4KGF - chains A and B; structure by X-ray diffraction, 2.30 A resolution.

# Chain A (and B)
Protein: TagRFP675, red fluorescent protein
Source organism: synthetic construct
Notes: chain B of this document is another copy of the same molecule, construct and numbering; everything in this record applies to it too
Amino-acid sequence (243 residues; numbered -11 to 233; 2 numbers in that range are skipped by the numbering (no residue carries them; nothing is unmodelled there); the number before each row is that of its first residue; numbers below 1 keep their minus sign (Met-11 is residue -11)):
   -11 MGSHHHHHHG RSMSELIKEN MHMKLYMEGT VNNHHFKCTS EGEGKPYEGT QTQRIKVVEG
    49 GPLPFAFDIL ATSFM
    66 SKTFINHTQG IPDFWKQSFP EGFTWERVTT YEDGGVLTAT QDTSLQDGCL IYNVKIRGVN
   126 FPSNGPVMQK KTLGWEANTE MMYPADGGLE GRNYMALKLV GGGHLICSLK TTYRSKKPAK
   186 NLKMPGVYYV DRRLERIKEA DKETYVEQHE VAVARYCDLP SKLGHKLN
Unresolved in the structure: -11 to 2, 228-233 (chain B: -11 to 2, 225-233)
Modified residues: Met63 ({(4Z)-4-(4-hydroxybenzylidene)-2-[3-(methylthio)propanimidoyl]-5-oxo-4,5-dihydro-1H-imidazol-1-yl}acetic acid; NRQ)
Glycans and other covalent adducts: covalent link Met63-Ser66
Reported in the primary citation:
  - contacts within the chain: Ser28-Gln41 (hydrogen bond), Gln41-Met63, Asn143-Arg197 (hydrogen bond), Asn158-Arg197 (hydrogen bond)
  - mutagenesis - Q41P: decreased expression

# How chain A and chain B interact
Pairs across the interface - 47 pairs, chain A then chain B:
  Glu97(A) - Arg157(B)  salt bridge
  Glu97(A) - Lys175(B)  salt bridge
  Glu141(A) - Val192(B)
  Glu141(A) - Tyr194(B)
  Ala142(A) - Tyr194(B)  hydrogen bond (backbone-side chain)
  Ala142(A) - Cys222(B)  hydrophobic
  Asn143(A) - Met146(B)
  Thr144(A) - Arg220(B)
  Met146(A) - Ala161(B)  hydrophobic
  Tyr148(A) - Ile171(B)
  Arg157(A) - Glu97(B)  salt bridge
  Arg157(A) - Tyr159(B)
  Arg157(A) - Ile171(B)
  Asn158(A) - Tyr159(B)
  Tyr159(A) - Met146(B)
  Tyr159(A) - Arg157(B)
  Tyr159(A) - Asn158(B)
  Tyr159(A) - Tyr159(B)  hydrophobic
  Tyr159(A) - Ser173(B)
  Ala161(A) - Met146(B)  hydrophobic
  His169(A) - Val192(B)
  Ile171(A) - Tyr148(B)
  Ile171(A) - Arg157(B)
  Ser173(A) - Tyr159(B)
  Lys175(A) - Glu97(B)
  Lys175(A) - Tyr159(B)
  Val192(A) - Glu141(B)
  Val192(A) - His169(B)
  Tyr194(A) - Glu141(B)
  Tyr194(A) - Ala142(B)  hydrogen bond (side chain-backbone)
  Asp196(A) - Leu224(B)
  Arg197(A) - Leu224(B)
  Arg198(A) - Leu224(B)
  Val216(A) - Leu224(B)
  Arg220(A) - Arg220(B)
  Cys222(A) - Ala142(B)  hydrophobic
  Cys222(A) - Arg198(B)
  Leu224(A) - Asp196(B)
  Leu224(A) - Arg197(B)
  Leu224(A) - Arg198(B)  hydrogen bond (backbone-side chain)
  Leu224(A) - Val216(B)
  Pro225(A) - Arg198(B)  hydrogen bond (backbone-side chain)
  Pro225(A) - Val216(B)
  Ser226(A) - Arg198(B)
  Ser226(A) - Glu200(B)
  Lys227(A) - Glu200(B)  hydrogen bond (backbone-side chain)
  Lys227(A) - His214(B)
Other interface residues (no listed pair), chain A (30 interface residues in all): Met160, Leu174, Asp223
Other interface residues (no listed pair), chain B (28 interface residues in all): Asn143, Thr144, Met160, Ile202

# In short
The interface between chain A and chain B involves 30 residues on one side and 28 on the other, with 5
hydrogen bonds and 3 salt bridges. Polar pairs include Glu97(A)-Arg157(B), Glu97(A)-Lys175(B) and
Ala142(A)-Tyr194(B). From the paper: Q41P of chain A reduces expression; contacts within the chain involving
Ser28(A), Gln41(A) and Met63(A) among others.
Chain A and chain B are both TagRFP675, red fluorescent protein (synthetic construct); the structure, Crystal
structure of near-infrared fluorescent protein with an extended stokes shift, ph 8.0, was determined by X-ray
diffraction, deposited together with 4KGE.
